Entry 8CLH (X-ray diffraction, 2.50 A resolution); this record covers chains A and F of the 6 polymer chains in the assembly.

== Chain A ==
Molecule: Tubulin alpha-1B chain
Organism: Bos taurus
UniProtKB: P81947 (TBA1B_BOVIN); residue numbers follow UniProt; this construct covers 1-440
Amino-acid sequence (440 residues; row label = number of the first residue in the row):
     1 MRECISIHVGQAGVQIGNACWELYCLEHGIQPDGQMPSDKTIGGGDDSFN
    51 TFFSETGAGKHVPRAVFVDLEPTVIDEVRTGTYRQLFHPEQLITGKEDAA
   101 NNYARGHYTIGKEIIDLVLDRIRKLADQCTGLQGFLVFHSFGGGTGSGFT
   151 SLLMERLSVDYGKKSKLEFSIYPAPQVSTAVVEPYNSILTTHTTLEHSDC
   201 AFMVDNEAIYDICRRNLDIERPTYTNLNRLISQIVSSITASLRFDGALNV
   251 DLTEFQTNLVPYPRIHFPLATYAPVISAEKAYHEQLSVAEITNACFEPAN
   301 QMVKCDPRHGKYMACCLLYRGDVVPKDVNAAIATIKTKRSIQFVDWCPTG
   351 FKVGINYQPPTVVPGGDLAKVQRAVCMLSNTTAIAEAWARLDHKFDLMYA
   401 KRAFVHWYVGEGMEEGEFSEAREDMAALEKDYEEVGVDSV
Disordered / not traced: 440
Metal / ion sites: Ca2+: Asp39, Thr41, Gly44, Glu55
Residues lining bound ligands:
  - GTP (guanosine-5'-triphosphate): Gly10, Gln11, Ala12, Gln15, Ile16, Asp69, Asp98, Ala99, Ala100, Asn101, Ser140, Gly142, Gly143, Gly144, Thr145, Gly146, Ile171, Pro173, Val177, Ser178, Thr179, Glu183, Asn206, Tyr224, Leu227, Asn228, Ile231
  - colchicine (LOC; N-[(7S)-1,2,3,10-tetramethoxy-9-oxo-6,7-dihydro-5H-benzo[d]heptalen-7-yl]ethanamide): Asn101, Ser178, Thr179, Ala180, Val181

== Chain F ==
Molecule: Tubulin tyrosine ligase
Organism: Gallus gallus
UniProtKB: E1BQ43 (E1BQ43_CHICK); residues 1-378 here = UniProt positions 1-378
Amino-acid sequence (381 residues; numbered 1 to 381; the number before each row is that of its first residue):
     1 MYTFVVRDENSSVYAEVSRLLLATGQWKRLRKDNPRFNLMLGERNRLPFG
    51 RLGHEPGLVQLVNYYRGADKLCRKASLVKLIKTSPELSESCTWFPESYVI
   101 YPTNLKTPVAPAQNGIRHLINNTRTDEREVFLAAYNRRREGREGNVWIAK
   151 SSAGAKGEGILISSEASELLDFIDEQGQVHVIQKYLEKPLLLEPGHRKFD
   201 IRSWVLVDHLYNIYLYREGVLRTSSEPYNSANFQDKTCHLTNHCIQKEYS
   251 KNYGRYEEGNEMFFEEFNQYLMDALNTTLENSILLQIKHIIRSCLMCIEP
   301 AISTKHLHYQSFQLFGFDFMVDEELKVWLIEVNGAPACAQKLYAELCQGI
   351 VDVAISSVFPLADTGQKTSQPTSIFIKLHHH
Disordered / not traced: 103-124, 156-161, 232-234, 247-255, 363-371
Sequence notes: expression tag (379-381)
Residues lining bound ligands: AMP-PCP (ACP; phosphomethylphosphonic acid adenylate ester): Lys74, Pro95, Ile148, Lys150, Gly154, Gln183, Lys184, Tyr185, Leu186, Lys198, Asp200, His239, Leu240, Thr241, Asn242, Asp318, Met320, Ile330, Glu331, Asn333

== Chain A / chain F interface ==
Contacting residue pairs - 23 pairs, chain A then chain F:
  Pro175(A) - Pro56(F)  hydrophobic
  Gln176(A) - His54(F)
  Gln176(A) - Pro56(F)
  Glu207(A) - His54(F)  salt bridge
  Pro298(A) - Leu307(F)  hydrophobic
  Lys304(A) - His54(F)
  Asp306(A) - Arg66(F)
  Asp306(A) - Leu307(F)
  Arg308(A) - Pro300(F)  hydrogen bond (side chain-backbone)
  Arg308(A) - Ala301(F)  hydrogen bond (side chain-backbone)
  Arg308(A) - Ile302(F)
  Arg308(A) - Ser303(F)  hydrogen bond (side chain-backbone)
  Arg308(A) - Leu307(F)
  His309(A) - Arg66(F)  hydrogen bond (side chain-backbone)
  His309(A) - Gly67(F)
  His309(A) - Ala301(F)  hydrogen bond (side chain-backbone)
  Gln342(A) - Lys70(F)
  Glu386(A) - Gly50(F)
  Glu386(A) - Arg66(F)  salt bridge
  Arg390(A) - Gly50(F)
  Arg390(A) - His54(F)
  His393(A) - Arg51(F)
  Glu433(A) - Arg46(F)  salt bridge
Interface residues without a listed pair, chain A (17 interface residues in all): Glu297, Cys305, Ser340, Ser439
Interface residues without a listed pair, chain F (18 interface residues in all): Gly53, Gly57, Arg73, His306, His308

== In short ==
17 residues of chain A and 18 residues of chain F are in contact; the contacts include 5 hydrogen bonds and 3
salt bridges. Among the polar pairs are Glu207(A)-His54(F), Glu386(A)-Arg66(F) and Glu433(A)-Arg46(F). Chain A
binds GTP and colchicine. Ligands of chain F: AMP-PCP.
Here chain A is Tubulin alpha-1B chain (Bos taurus) and chain F is Tubulin tyrosine ligase (Gallus gallus).
Entry 8CLH (Drug cocktail (Colchicine, Epothilone A, Peloruside, Ansamitocin P3, Vinblastine) bound to tubulin
(T2R-TTL) complex) was determined by X-ray diffraction, deposited together with 8CL9, 8CLB, 8CLC, 8CLD, 8CLE,
8CLF and 8CLG.
